PDB entry 6QQN | X-ray diffraction, 2.30 A resolution | chains B and F of the 6 polymer chains in the assembly

[Chain B]
Name: Tubulin beta-2B chain
Source organism: Bos taurus
UniProtKB: Q6B856 (TBB2B_BOVIN); the author numbering skips numbers that UniProt does not, so the offset changes along the chain: 1-42 = UniProt 1-42; 45-360 = UniProt 43-358; 369-455 = UniProt 359-445
Chain sequence (445 residues; each row starts with the number of its first residue; note: 10 numbers in that range are skipped by the numbering (no residue carries them; nothing is unmodelled there)):
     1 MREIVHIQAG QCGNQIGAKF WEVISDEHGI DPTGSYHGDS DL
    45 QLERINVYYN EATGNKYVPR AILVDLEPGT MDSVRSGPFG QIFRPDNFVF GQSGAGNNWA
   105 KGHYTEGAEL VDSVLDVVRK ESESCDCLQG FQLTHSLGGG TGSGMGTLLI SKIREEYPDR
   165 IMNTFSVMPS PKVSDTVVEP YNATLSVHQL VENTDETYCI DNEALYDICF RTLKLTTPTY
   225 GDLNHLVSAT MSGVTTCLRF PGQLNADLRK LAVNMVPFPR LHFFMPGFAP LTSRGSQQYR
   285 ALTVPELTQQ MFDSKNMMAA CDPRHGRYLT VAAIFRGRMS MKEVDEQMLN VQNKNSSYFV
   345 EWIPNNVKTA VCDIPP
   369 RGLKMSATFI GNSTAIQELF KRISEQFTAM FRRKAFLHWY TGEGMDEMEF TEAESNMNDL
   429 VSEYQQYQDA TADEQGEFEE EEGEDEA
Unresolved in the structure: 277-281, 439-455
Metal / ion sites: Mg2+: Gln11 (together with GDP); Ca2+ near Glu113 (its only coordinating residue here)
Ligand contacts:
  - 2GE (N~4~-cyclopropyl-6-(2,3-dichlorophenyl)pyrimidine-2,4-diamine): Asn167, Thr168, Phe169, Glu200, Tyr202, Val238, Cys241, Leu242, Leu248, Asn249, Leu252, Leu255, Met259, Phe268, Ala316, Ile318, Ala354, Ile378
  - GDP (guanosine-5'-diphosphate): Gly10, Gln11, Cys12, Gln15, Ile16, Asp69, Ala99, Asn101, Ser140, Gly142, Gly143, Gly144, Thr145, Gly146, Ser147, Val171, Pro173, Val177, Asp179, Glu183, Asn206, Leu209, Tyr224, Leu227, Asn228
Swiss-Prot annotation at these positions:
  - motif: Met1 to Ile4 (MREI motif)
  - binding site (GTP): Gln11, Glu71, Ser140, Gly144, Thr145, Gly146, Asn206, Asn228
  - binding site (Mg(2+)): Glu71
  - modified residue: Ser40 (Phosphoserine), Thr57 (Phosphothreonine), Lys60 (N6-acetyllysine), Ser174 (Phosphoserine), Thr287 (Phosphothreonine), Thr292 (Phosphothreonine), Arg320 (Omega-N-methylarginine), Glu448 (5-glutamyl polyglutamate)
  - cross-link (Glycyl lysine isopeptide (Lys-Gly)): Lys60 (interchain with G-Cter in ubiquitin), Lys326 (interchain with G-Cter in ubiquitin)
What the authors report for this chain:
  - binding site for 2GE: Asn167, Phe169, Glu200, Tyr202, Val238, Cys241, Leu242, Asn249, Leu255, Ala316, Ile318, Ala354, Ile378
  - conformationally variable residues (side-chain flip): Tyr202

[Chain F]
Name: Tubulin-Tyrosine Ligase
Source organism: Gallus gallus
UniProtKB: E1BQ43 (E1BQ43_CHICK); numbering as in UniProt (aligned over 1-378)
Chain sequence (384 residues; numbered 1 to 384; the number before each row is that of its first residue):
     1 MYTFVVRDEN SSVYAEVSRL LLATGQWKRL RKDNPRFNLM LGERNRLPFG RLGHEPGLVQ
    61 LVNYYRGADK LCRKASLVKL IKTSPELSES CTWFPESYVI YPTNLKTPVA PAQNGIRHLI
   121 NNTRTDEREV FLAAYNRRRE GREGNVWIAK SSAGAKGEGI LISSEASELL DFIDEQGQVH
   181 VIQKYLEKPL LLEPGHRKFD IRSWVLVDHL YNIYLYREGV LRTSSEPYNS ANFQDKTCHL
   241 TNHCIQKEYS KNYGRYEEGN EMFFEEFNQY LMDALNTTLE NSILLQIKHI IRSCLMCIEP
   301 AISTKHLHYQ SFQLFGFDFM VDEELKVWLI EVNGAPACAQ KLYAELCQGI VDVAISSVFP
   361 LADTGQKTSQ PTSIFIKLHH HHHH
Unresolved in the structure: 103-125, 142-143, 152-161, 174-178, 232-236, 244-255, 363-371, 381-384
Construct notes: expression tag (379-384)
Metal / ion sites: Mg2+: Glu331, Asn333 (together with AMP-PCP)
Ligand contacts: AMP-PCP (ACP; phosphomethylphosphonic acid adenylate ester): Lys74, Ile148, Lys150, Gln183, Lys184, Tyr185, Leu186, Lys198, Asp200, Arg202, Arg222, His239, Leu240, Thr241, Asn242, Asp318, Met320, Ile330, Glu331, Asn333

[How chain B and chain F interact]
Contacting residue pairs (11; chain B residue first):
  Leu333(B) - Arg36(F)
  Leu333(B) - Pro56(F)
  Leu333(B) - Gly57(F)
  Asn337(B) - Thr3(F)
  Asn337(B) - Arg36(F)  hydrogen bond
  Asn337(B) - Leu58(F)
  Lys338(B) - Met1(F)  hydrogen bond (side chain-backbone)
  Lys338(B) - Tyr2(F)
  Lys338(B) - Thr3(F)
  Ser340(B) - Leu30(F)
  Ser340(B) - Asn34(F)  hydrogen bond
Also at the interface, not in a pair above, chain B (7 interface residues in all): Gln336, Ser341, Asn349
Also at the interface, not in a pair above, chain F (11 interface residues in all): Lys28, Glu55

[Overview]
Chain B and chain F form an interface of 7 and 11 residues respectively, with 3 hydrogen bonds. Polar pairs
include Asn337(B)-Arg36(F), Lys338(B)-Met1(F) and Ser340(B)-Asn34(F). Bound to chain B: GDP and compound 2GE.
Chain F binds AMP-PCP. From the paper: a binding site for 2GE at Asn167(B), Phe169(B) and Glu200(B) among
others; conformational variability at Tyr202(B).
Here chain B is Tubulin beta-2B chain (Bos taurus) and chain F is Tubulin-Tyrosine Ligase (Gallus gallus).
Entry 6QQN (Tubulin-TH588 complex) was determined by X-ray diffraction.
